5DXI - chain A; structure by X-ray diffraction, 2.00 A resolution.

Chain A:
Name: trehalose-6-phosphate phosphatase
Organism: Candida albicans
Notes: EC 2.4.1.15; fragment: phosphatase domain
UniProt: Q5AI14 (Q5AI14_CANAL); residues 1-299 here correspond to UniProt positions 535-833 (UniProt number = residue number + 534)
Chain sequence (302 residues; each row starts with the number of its first residue; numbers below 1 keep their minus sign (Ser-2 is residue -2)):
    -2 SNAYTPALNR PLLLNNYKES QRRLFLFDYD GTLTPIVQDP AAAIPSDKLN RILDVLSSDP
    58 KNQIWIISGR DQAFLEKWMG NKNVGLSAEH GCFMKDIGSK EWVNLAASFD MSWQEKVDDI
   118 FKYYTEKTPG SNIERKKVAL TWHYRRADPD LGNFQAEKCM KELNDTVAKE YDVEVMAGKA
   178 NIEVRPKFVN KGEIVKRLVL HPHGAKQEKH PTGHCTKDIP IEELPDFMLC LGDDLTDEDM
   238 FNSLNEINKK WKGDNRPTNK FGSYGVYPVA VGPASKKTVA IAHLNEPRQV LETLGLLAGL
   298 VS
Not modelled in the structure: 206-216, 299
Differences from the reference sequence: expression tag (-2 to 0)
Ion coordination: Mg2+: Asp25, Asp27, Asp230; beryllium trifluoride ion near Asp25 (its only coordinating residue here)
From the paper describing this entry:
  - binding site for beryllium trifluoride ion: Asp25, Ser65, Lys188
  - catalytic residues: Asp25, Ser65, Lys188
  - Mg2+ coordination: Asp27, Asp230
  - Mg2+ coordination through a water molecule: Asp234
  - binding site for alpha-D-glucopyranose: Asp27, Pro32, Val34, Ser65, Gly66, Arg67, Glu131, Lys133, His140 to Pro146, Lys176, Ala177, Asn178, Glu180, Asp231
  - contacts within the chain: Asp36-Arg143 (salt bridge), Arg67-Phe71 (cation-pi contact), Asp27-Arg67 (salt bridge)
  - mutagenesis - D25N, R67A: abolished catalytic activity
  - mutagenesis - S65A (9.5- to 840-fold), E131A (9.5- to 840-fold), K133A (9.5- to 840-fold), E180A (9.5- to 840-fold): decreased catalytic activity
  - specificity-determining residues: Arg67 (proposed by the authors, not directly observed)
  - conformationally variable residues (domain motion): Leu102 to Ala103, Glu123, Lys184 to Lys188

In short:
The Mg2+ site is built by Asp25, Asp27 and Asp230. From the paper: catalytic residues Asp25, Ser65 and Lys188;
S65A, E131A and K133A, among others, reduce catalytic activity; 6 substitutions were tested in all.
Chain A is trehalose-6-phosphate phosphatase (Candida albicans); the structure, Structure of C. albicans
Trehalose-6-phosphate phosphatase C-terminal domain, was determined by X-ray diffraction together with 5DX9,
5DXF, 5DXL, 5DXN and 5DXO from the same study.
